7B1G - chains A and E of the 5 polymer chains in the assembly; structure by electron microscopy, 3.60 A resolution.

Chain A:
Name: Transient receptor potential cation channel subfamily c member 4a
From: Danio rerio
UniProtKB: U3N7D8 (U3N7D8_DANRE); residues 2-915 here = UniProt positions 2-915
Chain sequence (915 residues; each row starts with the number of its first residue):
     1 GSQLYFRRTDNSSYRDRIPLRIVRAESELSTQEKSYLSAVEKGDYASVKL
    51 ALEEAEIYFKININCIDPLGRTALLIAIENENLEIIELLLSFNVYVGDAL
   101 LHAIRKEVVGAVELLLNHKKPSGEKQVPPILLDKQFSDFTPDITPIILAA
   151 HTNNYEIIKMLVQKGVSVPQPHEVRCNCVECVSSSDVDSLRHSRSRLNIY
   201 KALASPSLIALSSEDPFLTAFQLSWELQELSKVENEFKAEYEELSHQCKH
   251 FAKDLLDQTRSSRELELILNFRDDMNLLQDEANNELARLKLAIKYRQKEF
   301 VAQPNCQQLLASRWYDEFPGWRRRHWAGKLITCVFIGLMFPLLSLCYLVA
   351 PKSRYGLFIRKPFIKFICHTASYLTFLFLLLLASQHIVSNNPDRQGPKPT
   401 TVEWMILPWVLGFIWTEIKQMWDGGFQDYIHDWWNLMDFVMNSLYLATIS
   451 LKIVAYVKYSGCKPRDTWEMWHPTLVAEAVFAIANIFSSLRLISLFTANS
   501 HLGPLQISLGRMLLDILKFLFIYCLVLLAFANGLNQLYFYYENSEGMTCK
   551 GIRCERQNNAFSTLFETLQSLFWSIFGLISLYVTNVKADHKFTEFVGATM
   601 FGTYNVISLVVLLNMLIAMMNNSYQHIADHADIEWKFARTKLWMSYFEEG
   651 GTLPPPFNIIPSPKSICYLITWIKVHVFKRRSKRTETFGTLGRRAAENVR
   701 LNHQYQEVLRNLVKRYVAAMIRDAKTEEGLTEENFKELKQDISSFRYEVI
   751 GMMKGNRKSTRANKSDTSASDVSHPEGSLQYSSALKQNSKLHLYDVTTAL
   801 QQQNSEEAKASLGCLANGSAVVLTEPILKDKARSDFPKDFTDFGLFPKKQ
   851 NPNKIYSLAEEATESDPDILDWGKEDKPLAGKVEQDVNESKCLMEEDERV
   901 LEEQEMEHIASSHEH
Not modelled in the structure: 1-27, 119-135, 173-185, 278-282, 754-915
Construct notes: expression tag (1)
Metal / ion sites: Ca2+: E417, Q420, D438
Ligand contacts:
  - Calmodulin (44E; (2R)-3-(phosphonooxy)propane-1,2-diyl dihexanoate), molecule 1: L520, C524, L527, R553, L568, Q569, F572, W573
  - Calmodulin (44E), molecule 2: F595, A598, T599, G602, T603, V606
Reported in the primary citation:
  - conformationally variable residues (order/disorder transition): I666 to H676, V677 to G692
  - specificity-determining residues: F413, N442 (proposed by the authors, not directly observed)

Chain E:
Name: Calmodulin-1
From: Mus musculus
UniProtKB: P0DP26 (CALM1_MOUSE); residues 1-149 here = UniProt positions 1-149
Chain sequence (149 residues; numbered 1 to 149; the number before each row is that of its first residue):
     1 MADQLTEEQIAEFKEAFSLFDKDGDGTITTKELGTVMRSLGQNPTEAELQ
    51 DMINEVDADGNGTIDFPEFLTMMARKMKDTDSEEEIREAFRVFDKDGNGY
   101 ISAAELRHVMTNLGEKLTDEEVDEMIREADIDGDGQVNYEEFVQMMTAK
Not modelled in the structure: 1-83, 95-98, 116-117, 128-137, 148-149
Swiss-Prot annotation at these positions:
  - binding site (Ca(2+)): D21, D23, D25, T27, E32, D57, D59, N61, T63, E68, D94, D96, N98, Y100, E105, D130, D132, D134, Q136, E141
  - modified residue: A2 (N-acetylalanine), K22 (N6-acetyllysine), T45 (Phosphothreonine), S82 (Phosphoserine), K95 (N6-acetyllysine), Y100 (Phosphotyrosine), S102 (Phosphoserine), T111 (Phosphothreonine), K116 (N6,N6,N6-trimethyllysine), Y139 (Phosphotyrosine)
  - cross-link: K22 (Glycyl lysine isopeptide (Lys-Gly) (interchain with G-Cter in SUMO2))
  - mutagenesis: E115 (E115A: Decreases interaction with SCN8A in the absence of calcium), E121 (E121A: Decreases interaction with SCN8A in the absence of calcium), E124 (E124A: Decreases interaction with SCN8A in the absence of calcium), E128 (E128A: Decreases interaction with SCN8A in the absence of calcium)

Interface between chain A and chain E:
Contacting residue pairs (10; chain A residue first):
  N276(A) - M146(E)
  R684(A) - E85(E)
  T685(A) - E85(E)
  T685(A) - E88(E)
  L691(A) - M110(E)  hydrophobic
  R693(A) - M110(E)
  A696(A) - V122(E)  hydrophobic
  V699(A) - E121(E)
  V699(A) - E124(E)
  H703(A) - E124(E)  salt bridge
Other interface residues (no listed pair), chain A (12 interface residues in all): R681, E686, T690, A695
Other interface residues (no listed pair), chain E (12 interface residues in all): A89, V109, L113, E115, M125
The authors on this interface:
  - interface residues, chain A: D273(A), V677(A), F688(A), L691(A)

Overview:
Chain A and chain E each contribute 12 residues to their interface, with 1 salt bridge. Its one salt-bridged
contact is H703(A)-E124(E). Bound to chain A: Calmodulin. From UniProt: 20 Ca2+-binding residues and 4
mutagenesis sites on chain E. The paper reports interface residues D273(A), V677(A) and F688(A) among others;
specificity determinants F413(A) and N442(A).
Chain A is Transient receptor potential cation channel subfamily c member 4a (Danio rerio) and chain E is
Calmodulin-1 (Mus musculus); the structure, TRPC4 in complex with Calmodulin, was determined by electron
microscopy, deposited together with 7B05, 7B0J, 7B0S and 7B16.
